7N00 - chains A and C of the 4 polymer chains in the assembly; structure by electron microscopy, 2.27 A resolution.

Chain A (and C):
Protein: ALK tyrosine kinase receptor
Organism: Homo sapiens
Notes: EC 2.7.10.1; engineered mutation(s): C66Y; chain C of this document is another copy of the same molecule, construct and numbering; everything in this record applies to it too
UniProt: Q9UM73 (ALK_HUMAN); residue numbers follow UniProt; this construct covers 648-1025
Sequence (379 residues; numbered 647 to 1025; the number before each row is that of its first residue):
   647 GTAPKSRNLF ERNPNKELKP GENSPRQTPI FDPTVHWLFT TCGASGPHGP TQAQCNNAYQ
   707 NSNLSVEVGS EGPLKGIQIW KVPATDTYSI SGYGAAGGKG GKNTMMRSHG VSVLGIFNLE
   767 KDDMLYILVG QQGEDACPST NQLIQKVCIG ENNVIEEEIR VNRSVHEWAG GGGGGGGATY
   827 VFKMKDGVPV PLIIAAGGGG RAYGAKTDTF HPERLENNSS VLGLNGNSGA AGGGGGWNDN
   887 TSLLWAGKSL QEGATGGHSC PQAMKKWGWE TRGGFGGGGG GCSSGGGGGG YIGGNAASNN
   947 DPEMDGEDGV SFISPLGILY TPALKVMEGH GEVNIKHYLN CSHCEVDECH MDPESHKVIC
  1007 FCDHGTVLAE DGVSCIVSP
Not modelled in the structure: 647-676, 1023-1025
Sequence notes: expression tag (647)
Swiss-Prot annotation at these positions:
  - region: Cys987 to Pro1025 (EGF-like)
  - glycosylation (N-linked (GlcNAc...) asparagine): Asn709, Asn808, Asn863, Asn864, Asn886, Asn986
Disulfide bonds: Cys688-Cys701, Cys783-Cys794, Cys906-Cys928, Cys987-Cys995, Cys990-Cys1006, Cys1008-Cys1021
What the authors report for this chain:
  - self-association interface (contacts with another copy of this molecule); pairs are residue here / residue on that copy: Asn703-Thr786, Ala704-Thr786, Ala704-Gln788, Tyr705-Gln788, Asn707-Leu789, Thr786-Gly689, Asn787-Asn703 (hydrogen bond), Asn787-Ala704, Asn787-Gln706, Gln788-Leu684, Gln788-Thr686
  - mutagenesis - T686A/N787A/Q788A/I795A (5-fold): decreased binding to ALKAL22M
  - mutagenesis - H996A, F1007A: decreased signaling with ALK and LTK ligand 2

Chain A / chain C interface:
Contacting residue pairs (18):
  Leu684(A) with Gln788(C)
  Thr686(A) with Gln788(C)
  Gly689(A) with Thr786(C)
  Asn703(A) with Asn787(C), hydrogen bond (backbone-side chain)
  Ala704(A) with Thr786(C); Asn787(C); Gln788(C), hydrogen bond (backbone-backbone)
  Gln706(A) with Asn787(C)
  Asn707(A) with Leu789(C)
  Thr786(A) with Gly689(C); Ala704(C)
  Asn787(A) with Asn703(C), hydrogen bond (side chain-backbone); Ala704(C); Gln706(C)
  Gln788(A) with Leu684(C); Thr686(C); Ala704(C), hydrogen bond (backbone-backbone)
  Leu789(A) with Asn707(C)
Also at the interface, not in a pair above, chain A (14 interface residues in all): Tyr705, Lys912, Trp913
Also at the interface, not in a pair above, chain C (14 interface residues in all): Tyr705, Lys912, Trp913

In short:
The chain A/chain C interface involves 14 residues from each chain; the contacts include 4 hydrogen bonds.
Polar contacts include Asn703(A)-Asn787(C) and Ala704(A)-Gln788(C). From the paper: H996A and F1007A of chain
A reduce signaling with ALK and LTK ligand 2; a self-association interface involving Asn703(A), Ala704(A) and
Tyr705(A) among others.
Both chains are ALK tyrosine kinase receptor (Homo sapiens). Entry 7N00 (Anaplastic lymphoma kinase (ALK)
extracellular fragment of ligand binding region 648-1025 in complex with AUG-alpha) was determined by electron
microscopy (same publication as 7MZY).
